Entry 4YCW (X-ray diffraction, 2.90 A resolution); this record covers chains A and B of the 4 polymer chains in the assembly.

Chain A (and B):
Molecule: Lysine--tRNA ligase
Organism: Homo sapiens
Notes: EC 6.1.1.6; engineered mutation(s): P300T, Q321V, T337S; chain B of this document is another copy of the same molecule, construct and numbering; everything in this record applies to it too
Reference sequence: Q15046 (SYK_HUMAN), isoform Q15046-2; residues 70-581 here correspond to UniProt positions 98-609 (UniProt number = residue number + 28)
Sequence (513 residues; each row starts with the number of its first residue):
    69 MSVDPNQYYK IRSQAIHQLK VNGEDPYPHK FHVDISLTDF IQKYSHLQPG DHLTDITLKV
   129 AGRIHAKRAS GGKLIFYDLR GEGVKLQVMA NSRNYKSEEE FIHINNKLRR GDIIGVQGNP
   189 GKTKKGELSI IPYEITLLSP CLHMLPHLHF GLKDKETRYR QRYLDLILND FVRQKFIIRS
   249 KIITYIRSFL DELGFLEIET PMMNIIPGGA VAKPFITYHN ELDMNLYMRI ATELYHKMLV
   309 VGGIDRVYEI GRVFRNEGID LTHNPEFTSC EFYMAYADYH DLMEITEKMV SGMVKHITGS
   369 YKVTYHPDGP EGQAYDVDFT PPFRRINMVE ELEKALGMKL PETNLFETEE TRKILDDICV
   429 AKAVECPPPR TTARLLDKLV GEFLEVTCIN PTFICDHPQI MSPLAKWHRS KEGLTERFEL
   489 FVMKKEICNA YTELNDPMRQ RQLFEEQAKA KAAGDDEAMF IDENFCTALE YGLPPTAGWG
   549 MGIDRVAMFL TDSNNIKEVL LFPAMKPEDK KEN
Unresolved in the structure: 69-71, 217-219, 576-581
Construct notes: initiating methionine (69); conflict T300 (Pro328 in Q15046), V321 (Gln349 in Q15046), S337 (Thr365 in Q15046)

Interface between chain A and chain B:
Pairs across the interface (183):
  Y77(A) - E538(B)  hydrogen bond
  K88(A) - D504(B)  salt bridge
  Y95(A) - K474(B)  hydrogen bond (backbone-side chain)
  Y95(A) - N503(B)
  Y95(A) - D504(B)
  Y95(A) - P505(B)
  P96(A) - K474(B)  hydrogen bond (backbone-side chain)
  P96(A) - P543(B)
  H97(A) - K474(B)
  H97(A) - W475(B)  hydrogen bond (side chain-backbone)
  H97(A) - R477(B)
  H97(A) - E484(B)  salt bridge
  H97(A) - P543(B)
  K98(A) - Y344(B)  hydrogen bond (side chain-backbone)
  K98(A) - A345(B)
  K98(A) - D346(B)
  K98(A) - D349(B)  salt bridge
  K98(A) - R477(B)
  F99(A) - Y344(B)
  V101(A) - Y344(B)  hydrophobic
  A129(A) - Y344(B)  hydrophobic
  G130(A) - Y344(B)
  R131(A) - V309(B)  hydrogen bond (side chain-backbone)
  R131(A) - Y539(B)  hydrogen bond (side chain-backbone)
  R131(A) - G540(B)  hydrogen bond (side chain-backbone)
  E150(A) - D313(B)
  I181(A) - P542(B)  hydrophobic
  L206(A) - Y344(B)  hydrophobic
  L206(A) - P543(B)
  S207(A) - G540(B)
  S207(A) - L541(B)
  P208(A) - G540(B)
  C209(A) - E538(B)
  C209(A) - Y539(B)
  L210(A) - E538(B)  hydrogen bond (backbone-backbone)
  H211(A) - E538(B)  salt bridge
  H211(A) - Y539(B)
  L213(A) - Y539(B)  hydrophobic
  Q229(A) - Y539(B)
  Y231(A) - M306(B)
  Y231(A) - V309(B)  hydrophobic
  Y231(A) - G310(B)
  Y231(A) - T535(B)
  Y231(A) - A536(B)  hydrophobic
  Y231(A) - Y539(B)  hydrophobic
  L232(A) - Y539(B)  hydrophobic
  L234(A) - L307(B)  hydrophobic
  L234(A) - G310(B)
  L234(A) - I312(B)  hydrophobic
  I235(A) - V309(B)
  I235(A) - G310(B)  hydrogen bond (backbone-backbone)
  R241(A) - G311(B)  hydrogen bond (side chain-backbone)
  R241(A) - I312(B)
  R247(A) - E267(B)  salt bridge
  S248(A) - L264(B)
  S248(A) - E265(B)  hydrogen bond (side chain-backbone)
  I251(A) - E267(B)
  T252(A) - E265(B)
  R255(A) - R255(B)
  R255(A) - E265(B)  salt bridge
  L264(A) - S248(B)
  E265(A) - S248(B)
  E265(A) - T252(B)
  E265(A) - R255(B)  salt bridge
  I266(A) - L569(B)  hydrophobic
  E267(A) - R247(B)  salt bridge
  E267(A) - I251(B)
  E267(A) - R320(B)  salt bridge
  E267(A) - T336(B)  hydrogen bond
  E267(A) - L569(B)
  T268(A) - R320(B)  hydrogen bond (backbone-side chain)
  P269(A) - E334(B)
  P269(A) - F570(B)
  M270(A) - M270(B)  hydrophobic
  M270(A) - R320(B)
  M270(A) - E334(B)  hydrogen bond (backbone-side chain)
  M271(A) - F283(B)  hydrophobic
  M271(A) - E334(B)  hydrogen bond (backbone-side chain)
  F283(A) - M271(B)  hydrophobic
  F283(A) - T285(B)
  F283(A) - Y286(B)
  I284(A) - I284(B)
  I284(A) - T285(B)  hydrogen bond (backbone-side chain)
  I284(A) - Y286(B)
  T285(A) - F283(B)
  T285(A) - I284(B)  hydrogen bond (side chain-backbone)
  Y286(A) - F283(B)
  Y286(A) - I284(B)
  Y286(A) - N324(B)  hydrogen bond (backbone-side chain)
  H287(A) - F283(B)
  H287(A) - N324(B)
  H287(A) - P333(B)
  N288(A) - P282(B)
  N288(A) - N324(B)  hydrogen bond (backbone-side chain)
  E289(A) - N324(B)
  E289(A) - E325(B)
  E289(A) - G326(B)
  E289(A) - I327(B)
  L290(A) - M573(B)
  L290(A) - K574(B)
  M296(A) - M296(B)  hydrophobic
  Y303(A) - F570(B)  hydrophobic
  M306(A) - Y231(B)
  M306(A) - F570(B)  hydrophobic
  L307(A) - L234(B)  hydrophobic
  L307(A) - L569(B)  hydrophobic
  L307(A) - F570(B)  hydrophobic
  V309(A) - R131(B)  hydrogen bond (backbone-side chain)
  V309(A) - Y231(B)  hydrophobic
  V309(A) - I235(B)
  G310(A) - Y231(B)
  G310(A) - L234(B)
  G310(A) - I235(B)  hydrogen bond (backbone-backbone)
  G311(A) - R241(B)  hydrogen bond (backbone-side chain)
  I312(A) - L234(B)  hydrophobic
  D313(A) - E150(B)
  E317(A) - R320(B)  salt bridge
  R320(A) - E267(B)  salt bridge
  R320(A) - T268(B)  hydrogen bond (side chain-backbone)
  R320(A) - M270(B)
  R320(A) - E317(B)  salt bridge
  F322(A) - M270(B)  hydrophobic
  N324(A) - Y286(B)  hydrogen bond (side chain-backbone)
  N324(A) - H287(B)
  N324(A) - N288(B)  hydrogen bond
  E325(A) - E289(B)
  G326(A) - E289(B)
  I327(A) - E289(B)  hydrogen bond (backbone-side chain)
  I327(A) - L290(B)  hydrophobic
  P333(A) - H287(B)
  E334(A) - M270(B)  hydrogen bond (side chain-backbone)
  E334(A) - M271(B)  hydrogen bond (side chain-backbone)
  T336(A) - E267(B)  hydrogen bond
  Y344(A) - K98(B)  hydrogen bond (backbone-side chain)
  Y344(A) - F99(B)
  Y344(A) - A129(B)  hydrophobic
  Y344(A) - G130(B)
  Y344(A) - L206(B)  hydrophobic
  D346(A) - K98(B)
  D349(A) - K98(B)  salt bridge
  K474(A) - Y95(B)  hydrogen bond (side chain-backbone)
  K474(A) - P96(B)  hydrogen bond (side chain-backbone)
  K474(A) - H97(B)
  W475(A) - H97(B)  hydrogen bond (backbone-side chain)
  R477(A) - H97(B)
  R477(A) - K98(B)
  E484(A) - H97(B)  salt bridge
  N503(A) - Y95(B)
  D504(A) - K88(B)  salt bridge
  D504(A) - Y95(B)
  P505(A) - Y95(B)
  M506(A) - K88(B)  hydrogen bond
  M506(A) - Y95(B)
  M506(A) - L210(B)  hydrophobic
  T535(A) - Y231(B)
  A536(A) - Y231(B)  hydrophobic
  E538(A) - Y77(B)  hydrogen bond
  E538(A) - C209(B)
  E538(A) - L210(B)  hydrogen bond (backbone-backbone)
  E538(A) - H211(B)  salt bridge
  Y539(A) - R131(B)  hydrogen bond (backbone-side chain)
  Y539(A) - C209(B)
  Y539(A) - H211(B)
  Y539(A) - L213(B)  hydrophobic
  Y539(A) - Q229(B)
  Y539(A) - Y231(B)  hydrophobic
  Y539(A) - L232(B)  hydrophobic
  G540(A) - R131(B)  hydrogen bond (backbone-side chain)
  G540(A) - S207(B)
  G540(A) - P208(B)
  L541(A) - S207(B)
  P542(A) - I181(B)  hydrophobic
  P543(A) - P96(B)
  P543(A) - H97(B)
  P543(A) - L206(B)
  L569(A) - I266(B)  hydrophobic
  L569(A) - E267(B)
  L569(A) - L307(B)  hydrophobic
  F570(A) - P269(B)
  F570(A) - Y303(B)  hydrophobic
  F570(A) - M306(B)  hydrophobic
  F570(A) - L307(B)  hydrophobic
  M573(A) - L290(B)
Also at the interface, not in a pair above, chain A (96 interface residues in all): G179, R230, I245, R297, A345, H476, N532, P575
Also at the interface, not in a pair above, chain B (102 interface residues in all): I84, V101, G179, R230, F244, I245, K281, M292, R297, F322, H476, M506, R509, N532

Summary:
96 residues of chain A and 102 residues of chain B are in contact; the contacts include 39 hydrogen bonds and
16 salt bridges. Among the polar pairs are K88(A)-D504(B), H97(A)-E484(B) and K98(A)-D349(B).
Chain A and chain B are both Lysine--tRNA ligase (Homo sapiens); the structure, Crystal structure of
cladosporin in complex with plasmodium like human lysyl-tRNA synthetase mutant, was determined by X-ray
diffraction.
